PDB entry 8SLU | X-ray diffraction, 1.84 A resolution | chain A

== Chain A ==
Name: Tyrosine-protein phosphatase non-receptor type 5
Source organism: Homo sapiens
Notes: EC 3.1.3.48
Reference sequence: P54829 (PTN5_HUMAN); residues 256-537 here correspond to UniProt positions 280-561 (UniProt number = residue number + 24)
Sequence (282 residues; row label = number of the first residue in the row):
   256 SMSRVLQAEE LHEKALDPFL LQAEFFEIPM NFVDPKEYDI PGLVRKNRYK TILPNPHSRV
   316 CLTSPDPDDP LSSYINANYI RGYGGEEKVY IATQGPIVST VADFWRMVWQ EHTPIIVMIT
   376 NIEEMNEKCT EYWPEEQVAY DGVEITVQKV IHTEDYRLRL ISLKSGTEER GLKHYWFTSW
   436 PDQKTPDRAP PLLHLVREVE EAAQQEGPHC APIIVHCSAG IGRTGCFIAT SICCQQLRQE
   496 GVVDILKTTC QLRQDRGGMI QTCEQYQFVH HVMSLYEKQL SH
Differences from the reference sequence: conflict M257 (Ala281 in P54829)
UniProt features mapped onto this chain:
  - active site: C472 (Phosphocysteine intermediate)
  - binding site (substrate): D437, C472 to R478, Q516
Reported in the primary citation:
  - conformationally variable residues (loop rearrangement, side-chain flip): F287 to T306, S327, T375 to K383, C472
  - catalytic residues: Y304, C472 (citing earlier work)

== In short ==
UniProt lists active-site residue C472 and 9 substrate-binding residues. From the paper: catalytic residues
Y304 and C472; conformational variability at F287, S327 and T375 among others.
Chain A is Tyrosine-protein phosphatase non-receptor type 5 (Homo sapiens); the structure, Crystal structure
of human STEP (PTPN5) at cryogenic temperature (100 K) and high pressure (205 MPa), was determined by X-ray
diffraction together with 8SLS and 8SLT from the same study.
